Entry 7VFJ (electron microscopy, 3.98 A resolution); this record covers chains B and C of the 6 polymer chains in the assembly.

# Chain B
Name: Heme exporter protein B
From: Escherichia coli BL21(DE3)
Reference sequence: P0ABL8 (CCMB_ECOLI); residues 1-220 here = UniProt positions 1-220
Sequence (220 residues; row label = number of the first residue in the row):
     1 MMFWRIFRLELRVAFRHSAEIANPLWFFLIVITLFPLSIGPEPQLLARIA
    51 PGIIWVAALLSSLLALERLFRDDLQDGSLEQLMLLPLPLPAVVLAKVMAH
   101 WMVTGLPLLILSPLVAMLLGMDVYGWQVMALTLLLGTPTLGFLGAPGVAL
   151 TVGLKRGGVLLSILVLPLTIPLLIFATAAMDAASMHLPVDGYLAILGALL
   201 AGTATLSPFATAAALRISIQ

# Chain C
Name: Heme exporter protein C
From: Escherichia coli BL21(DE3)
Reference sequence: P0ABM1 (CCMC_ECOLI); residues 1-245 here = UniProt positions 1-245
Sequence (245 residues; numbered 1 to 245; the number before each row is that of its first residue):
     1 MWKTLHQLAIPPRLYQICGWFIPWLAIASVVVLTVGWIWGFGFAPADYQQ
    51 GNSYRIIYLHVPAAIWSMGIYASMAVAAFIGLVWQMKMANLAVAAMAPIG
   101 AVFTFIALVTGSAWGKPMWGTWWVWDARLTSELVLLFLYVGVIALWHAFD
   151 DRRLAGRAAGILVLIGVVNLPIIHYSVEWWNTLHQGSTRMQQSIDPAMRS
   201 PLRWSIFGFLLLSATLTLMRMRNLILLMEKRRPWVSELILKRGRK
Unresolved in the structure: 1-6, 238-245

# Chain B / chain C interface
Pairs across the interface - 17 pairs, chain B then chain C:
  Trp26(B) - Val140(C)
  Ile30(B) - Phe137(C)  hydrophobic
  Thr33(B) - Trp125(C)
  Thr33(B) - Phe137(C)
  Pro36(B) - Trp125(C)  hydrophobic
  Pro36(B) - Trp180(C)
  Leu37(B) - Trp180(C)  hydrophobic
  Ile39(B) - His184(C)
  Gly40(B) - Trp180(C)
  Gly40(B) - His184(C)
  Pro41(B) - Trp125(C)
  Pro41(B) - Trp180(C)
  Pro41(B) - His184(C)
  Met117(B) - Trp122(C)  hydrophobic
  Met117(B) - Trp123(C)
  Leu118(B) - Trp123(C)
  Leu118(B) - Trp125(C)
Other interface residues (no listed pair), chain B (12 interface residues in all): Leu29, Leu46
Other interface residues (no listed pair), chain C (8 interface residues in all): Leu133

# Summary
12 residues of chain B and 8 residues of chain C are in contact.
Chain B is Heme exporter protein B and chain C is Heme exporter protein C, both from Escherichia coli
BL21(DE3); the structure, Cytochrome c-type biogenesis protein CcmABCD, was determined by electron microscopy
together with 7F02, 7F03, 7F04 and 7VFP from the same study.
